PDB entry 8OJD | electron microscopy, 2.46 A resolution | chains A and C of the 3 polymer chains in the assembly

Chain A:
Protein: DNA polymerase catalytic subunit
Source organism: Human alphaherpesvirus 1 strain KOS
Notes: EC 2.7.7.7, 3.1.26.4
UniProtKB: P04293 (DPOL_HHV11); residues 1-1235 here = UniProt positions 1-1235
Chain sequence (1235 residues; each row starts with the number of its first residue):
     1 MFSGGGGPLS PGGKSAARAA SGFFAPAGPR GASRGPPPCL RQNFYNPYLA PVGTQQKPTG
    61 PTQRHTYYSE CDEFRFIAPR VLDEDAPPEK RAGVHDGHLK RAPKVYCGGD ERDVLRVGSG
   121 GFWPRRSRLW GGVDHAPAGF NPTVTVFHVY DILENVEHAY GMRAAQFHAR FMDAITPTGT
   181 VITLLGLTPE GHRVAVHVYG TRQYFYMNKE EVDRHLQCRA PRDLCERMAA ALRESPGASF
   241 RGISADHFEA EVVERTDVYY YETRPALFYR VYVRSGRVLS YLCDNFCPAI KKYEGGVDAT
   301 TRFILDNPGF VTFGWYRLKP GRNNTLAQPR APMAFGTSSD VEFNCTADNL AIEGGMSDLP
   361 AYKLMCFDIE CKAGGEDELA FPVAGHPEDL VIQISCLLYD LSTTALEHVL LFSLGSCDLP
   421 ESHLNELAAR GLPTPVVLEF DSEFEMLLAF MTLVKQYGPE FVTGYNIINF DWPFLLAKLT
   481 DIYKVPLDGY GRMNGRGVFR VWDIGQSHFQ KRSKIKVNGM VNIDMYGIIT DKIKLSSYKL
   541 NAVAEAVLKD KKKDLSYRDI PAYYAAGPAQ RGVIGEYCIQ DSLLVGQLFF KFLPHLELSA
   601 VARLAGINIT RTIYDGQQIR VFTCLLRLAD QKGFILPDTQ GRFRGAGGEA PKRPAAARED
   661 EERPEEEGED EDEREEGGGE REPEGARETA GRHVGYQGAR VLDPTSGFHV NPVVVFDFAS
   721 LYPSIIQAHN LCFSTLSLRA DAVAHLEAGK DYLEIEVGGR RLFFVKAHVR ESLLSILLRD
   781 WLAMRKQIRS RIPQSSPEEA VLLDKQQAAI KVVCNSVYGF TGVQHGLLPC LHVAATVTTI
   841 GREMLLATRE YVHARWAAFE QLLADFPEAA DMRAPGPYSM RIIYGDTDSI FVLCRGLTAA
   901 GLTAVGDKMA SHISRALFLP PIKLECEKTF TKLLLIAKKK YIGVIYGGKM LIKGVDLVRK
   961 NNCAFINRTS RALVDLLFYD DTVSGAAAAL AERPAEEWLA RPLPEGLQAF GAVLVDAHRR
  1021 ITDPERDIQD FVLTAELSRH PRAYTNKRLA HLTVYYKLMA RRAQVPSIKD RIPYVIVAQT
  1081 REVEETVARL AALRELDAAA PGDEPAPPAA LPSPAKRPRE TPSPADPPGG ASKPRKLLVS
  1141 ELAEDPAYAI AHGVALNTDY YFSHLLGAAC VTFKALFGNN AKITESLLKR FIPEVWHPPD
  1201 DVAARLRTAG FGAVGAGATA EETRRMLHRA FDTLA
Unresolved in the structure: 1-60, 642-699, 1095-1235
Construct notes: variant Arg330 (Ala in P04293)
Ion coordination: Ca2+: Asp368, Tyr465, Asp471
UniProt features mapped onto this chain:
  - natural variant: Ser33 (S33G: In strain: Nonneuroinvasive mutant HF10), Ala102 (A102T: In strain: Nonneuroinvasive mutant HF10), Arg330 (A330R: In strain: Nonneuroinvasive mutant HF10 and 17 syn+; this construct carries the variant), Ala646 (A646T: In strain: Nonneuroinvasive mutant HF10), Leu802 (L802F: In strain: Nonneuroinvasive mutant HF10), Val905 (V905M: In strain: Nonneuroinvasive mutant HF10), Ala1203 (A1203T: In strain: Nonneuroinvasive mutant HF10), Thr1208 to Ala1209 (sequence variant, change not given here; In strain: Nonneuroinvasive mutant HF10)
From the paper describing this entry:
  - conformationally variable residues (loop rearrangement): Asp503 to Ser513
  - binding site for the 47-nt DNA strand (chain C): Arg512
  - binding site for the 68-nt DNA strand: Phe509, Lys514
  - specificity-determining residues: Tyr722 (proposed by the authors, not directly observed)
  - mutagenesis - Y577F, Y577H, W781V (11-fold): decreased catalytic activity (citing earlier work)
  - catalytic residues: Tyr577 (proposed by the authors, not directly observed)

Chain C:
Molecule: 47-nt DNA strand
Sequence (47 nucleotides; row label = number of the first residue in the row; numbers below 1 keep their minus sign (DG-22 is residue -22)):
   -22 GCCACTACGA CACCTTGATC GCCTCGCAGC CGTCCAACCA ACTCAAX
Unresolved in the structure: -22 to 1
Modified positions: AS (2-deoxy-adenosine -5'-thio-monophosphate) at position 24

Chain A / chain C interface:
Residue-residue contacts - 38 pairs, chain A then chain C:
  Ile369(A) with AS_24(C), sugar contact
  Glu370(A) with AS_24(C), phosphate contact
  Cys371(A) with AS_24(C), hydrogen bond to the phosphate
  Leu379(A) with AS_24(C), base contact
  Ala380(A) with AS_24(C), base contact
  Phe381(A) with DA23(C), base contact; AS_24(C), base contact
  Pro382(A) with AS_24(C), sugar contact
  Tyr465(A) with DA23(C), phosphate contact
  Asn466(A) with DA22(C), phosphate contact; DA23(C), sugar contact
  Phe470(A) with DA23(C), sugar contact; AS_24(C), sugar contact
  Phe509(A) with DT20(C), base contact; DC21(C), base contact; DA22(C), base contact
  Arg512(A) with DA22(C), salt bridge to the phosphate
  Tyr526(A) with DA22(C), hydrogen bond to the phosphate
  Tyr538(A) with DA22(C), phosphate contact
  Lys539(A) with DA23(C), phosphate contact
  Leu540(A) with DA23(C), hydrogen bond to the phosphate
  Tyr557(A) with AS_24(C), base contact
  Ile560(A) with AS_24(C), phosphate contact
  Lys960(A) with DT20(C), hydrogen bond to the phosphate; DC21(C), salt bridge to the phosphate
  Ala1035(A) with DC19(C), phosphate contact; DT20(C), phosphate contact
  Glu1036(A) with DT20(C), hydrogen bond to the phosphate; DC21(C), hydrogen bond to the base
  Leu1037(A) with DC19(C), phosphate contact
  Arg1039(A) with DC19(C), salt bridge to the phosphate
  Tyr1044(A) with DA18(C), phosphate contact
  Thr1045(A) with DA17(C), sugar contact; DA18(C), hydrogen bond to the phosphate
  Asn1046(A) with DA18(C), phosphate contact
  Leu1049(A) with DA18(C), sugar contact
  His1051(A) with DC19(C), salt bridge to the phosphate
  Arg1071(A) with DC21(C), base contact
Also at the interface, not in a pair above, chain A (34 interface residues in all): Asp368, Ser537, Tyr577, Asp581, Ser1038

In short:
34 residues of chain A and 8 residues of chain C are in contact; the contacts include 7 hydrogen bonds and 4
salt bridges. Polar pairs include Glu1036(A)-DC21(C), Cys371(A)-AS_24(C) and Tyr526(A)-DA22(C). The paper
reports the catalytic residue Tyr577(A); Y577F, Y577H and W781V of chain A reduce catalytic activity.
Chain A is DNA polymerase catalytic subunit (Human alphaherpesvirus 1 strain KOS) and chain C is a 47-nt DNA
strand; the structure, HSV-1 DNA polymerase beta-hairpin loop, was determined by electron microscopy,
deposited together with 8OJ6, 8OJ7, 8OJA and 9ENP.
